3O7A - chains A and B; structure by X-ray diffraction, 1.67 A resolution.

== Chain A ==
Protein: PHD finger protein 13 variant
From: Homo sapiens
UniProtKB: Q59FB6 (Q59FB6_HUMAN); residues 229-280 here correspond to UniProt positions 250-301 (UniProt number = residue number + 21)
Sequence (52 residues; numbered 229 to 280; the number before each row is that of its first residue):
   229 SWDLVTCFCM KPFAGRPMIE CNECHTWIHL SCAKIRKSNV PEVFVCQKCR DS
Bound ions: Zn2+ site 1: Cys235, Cys237, His257, Cys260; Zn2+ site 2: Cys249, Cys252, Cys274, Cys277
Reported in the primary citation:
  - mutagenesis - T234A, F241A, M246A, E248A, W255A: abolished binding to H3K4ME3 histone 11MER-peptide (chain B)

== Chain B ==
Protein: H3K4ME3 histone 11MER-peptide
UniProtKB: Q92133 (Q92133_XENLA); residues 1-11 here correspond to UniProt positions 2-12 (UniProt number = residue number + 1)
Sequence (11 residues; numbered 1 to 11; the number before each row is that of its first residue):
     1 ARTKQTARKS T
Not modelled in the structure: 7-11
Modified residues: Lys4 (n-trimethyllysine; M3L)

== Chain A / chain B interface ==
Pairs across the interface - 21 pairs, chain A then chain B:
  Phe241(A) - Lys4(B)
  Phe241(A) - Gln5(B)
  Gly243(A) - Gln5(B)  hydrogen bond (backbone-side chain)
  Arg244(A) - Gln5(B)
  Pro245(A) - Lys4(B)
  Pro245(A) - Gln5(B)
  Pro245(A) - Thr6(B)
  Met246(A) - Thr3(B)
  Met246(A) - Lys4(B)  hydrogen bond (backbone-backbone)
  Ile247(A) - Ala1(B)  hydrophobic
  Ile247(A) - Arg2(B)
  Ile247(A) - Thr3(B)
  Glu248(A) - Arg2(B)  salt bridge
  Trp255(A) - Arg2(B)
  Trp255(A) - Thr3(B)
  Trp255(A) - Lys4(B)
  Lys265(A) - Gln5(B)
  Lys265(A) - Thr6(B)
  Val268(A) - Thr3(B)
  Pro269(A) - Ala1(B)
  Glu270(A) - Ala1(B)  hydrogen bond (backbone-backbone)
Also at the interface, not in a pair above, chain A (15 interface residues in all): Leu232, Leu258, Phe272
Interface features reported in the paper:
  - specific contacts: Phe241(A)-Lys4(B), Met246(A)-Lys4(B), Ile247(A)-Ala1(B), Glu248(A)-Arg2(B) (backbone contact), Trp255(A)-Lys4(B), Val268(A)-Ala1(B), Pro269(A)-Ala1(B) (backbone contact), Glu270(A)-Ala1(B) (backbone contact), Phe272(A)-Ala1(B)

== Overview ==
15 residues of chain A face 6 of chain B across their interface; the contacts include 3 hydrogen bonds and 1
salt bridge. Polar contacts include Glu248(A)-Arg2(B), Gly243(A)-Gln5(B) and Met246(A)-Lys4(B). The paper
describes contacts between Phe241(A) and Lys4(B), Met246(A) and Lys4(B) and Ile247(A) and Ala1(B) among
others; backbone contacts between Glu248(A) and Arg2(B), Pro269(A) and Ala1(B) and Glu270(A) and Ala1(B). The
paper reports that T234A, F241A and M246A of chain A, among others, abolish binding to H3K4ME3 histone
11MER-peptide (chain B); 5 substitutions were tested in all.
Here chain A is PHD finger protein 13 variant (Homo sapiens) and chain B is H3K4ME3 histone 11MER-peptide.
Entry 3O7A (Crystal structure of PHF13 in complex with H3K4me3) was determined by X-ray diffraction, deposited
together with 3O70.
